Entry 3LEY (X-ray diffraction, 1.99 A resolution); this record covers chains L and P of the 3 polymer chains in the assembly.

Chain L:
Molecule: 6a7 Antibody Light Chain
From: Mus musculus
Notes: antibody fragment or engineered binder
Sequence (219 residues; each row starts with the number of its first residue):
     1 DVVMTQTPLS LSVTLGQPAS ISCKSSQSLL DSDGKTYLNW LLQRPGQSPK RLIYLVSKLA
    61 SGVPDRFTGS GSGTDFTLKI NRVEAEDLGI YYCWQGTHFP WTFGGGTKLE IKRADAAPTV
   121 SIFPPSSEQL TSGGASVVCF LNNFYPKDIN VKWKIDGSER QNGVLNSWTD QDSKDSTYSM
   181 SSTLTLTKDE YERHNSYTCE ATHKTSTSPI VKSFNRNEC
Disordered / not traced: 205-207
Disulfides: Cys-23/Cys-93, Cys-139/Cys-199
Ion coordination: Zn2+ site 1: Asn-143 (shared with 1 residue of chain H); Zn2+ site 2 near His-194 (its only coordinating residue here)

Chain P:
Molecule: Envelope glycoprotein gp41
UniProt: Q9IJQ0 (Q9IJQ0_9HIV1); residues 660-668 here correspond to UniProt positions 100-108 (UniProt number = residue number - 560)
Sequence (9 residues; row label = number of the first residue in the row):
   660 LLELDKWAX
Modified residues: NH2 (amino group) at position 668

How chain L and chain P interact:
Residue-residue contacts - 13 pairs, chain L then chain P:
  Asp-31(L) / Lys-665(P)  salt bridge
  Asp-33(L) / Lys-665(P)
  Lys-35(L) / Leu-663(P)
  Tyr-37(L) / Asp-664(P)
  Tyr-37(L) / Lys-665(P)  hydrogen bond (side chain-backbone)
  Arg-51(L) / Leu-661(P)
  Tyr-54(L) / Glu-662(P)  hydrogen bond
  Lys-58(L) / Glu-662(P)  salt bridge
  Gly-96(L) / Trp-666(P)  hydrogen bond (backbone-side chain)
  Thr-97(L) / Lys-665(P)  hydrogen bond (backbone-side chain)
  Thr-97(L) / Trp-666(P)
  Phe-99(L) / Trp-666(P)  hydrophobic
  Trp-101(L) / Trp-666(P)
Interface residues without a listed pair, chain L (13 interface residues in all): Leu-55, His-98
Interface features reported in the paper:
  - epitope / paratope residues, chain P: Trp-666(P)

In short:
The interface between chain L and chain P involves 13 residues on one side and 6 on the other; the contacts
include 4 hydrogen bonds and 2 salt bridges. Polar pairs include Asp-31(L)/Lys-665(P), Lys-58(L)/Glu-662(P)
and Tyr-37(L)/Lys-665(P). The paper reports the epitope/paratope residue Trp-666(P).
Here chain L is 6a7 Antibody Light Chain (Mus musculus) and chain P is Envelope glycoprotein gp41. Entry 3LEY
(2F5 Epitope scaffold elicited anti-HIV-1 monoclonal antibody 6a7 in complex with HIV-1 GP41) was determined
by X-ray diffraction together with 3LEX from the same study.
